6RBN - chains A and B of the 4 polymer chains in the assembly; structure by electron microscopy, 2.80 A resolution.

Chain A (and B):
Name: Afp1
From: Serratia entomophila
Notes: chain B of this document is another copy of the same molecule, construct and numbering; everything in this record applies to it too
UniProt: Q6HAD8 (Q6HAD8_9GAMM); residue numbers follow UniProt; this construct covers 1-149
Amino-acid sequence (149 residues; row label = number of the first residue in the row):
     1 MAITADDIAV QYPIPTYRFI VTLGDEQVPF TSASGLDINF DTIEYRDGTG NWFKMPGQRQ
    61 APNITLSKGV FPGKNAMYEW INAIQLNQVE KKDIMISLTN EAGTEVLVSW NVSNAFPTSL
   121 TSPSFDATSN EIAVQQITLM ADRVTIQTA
Unresolved in the structure: 1

Chain A / chain B interface:
Contacting residue pairs (9; chain A residue first):
  Gln11(A) - Phe53(B)
  Tyr12(A) - Phe53(B)  hydrophobic
  Tyr12(A) - Lys54(B)
  Tyr12(A) - Met55(B)  hydrophobic
  Pro13(A) - Tyr45(B)  hydrophobic
  Pro13(A) - Phe53(B)
  Pro13(A) - Met55(B)
  Tyr17(A) - Gly57(B)
  Tyr17(A) - Gln58(B)
Other interface residues (no listed pair), chain B (7 interface residues in all): Pro56

In short:
The interface between chain A and chain B involves 4 residues on one side and 7 on the other.
Both chains are Afp1 (Serratia entomophila). Entry 6RBN (Cryo-EM structure of the anti-feeding prophage (AFP)
helical sheath-tube complex in extended state) was determined by electron microscopy (same publication as
6RBK, 6RGL, 6RAO, 6RAP and 6RC8).
